PDB entry 7KIM | electron microscopy, 3.38 A resolution | chains F and P of the 11 polymer chains in the assembly

== Chain F ==
Protein: RNA polymerase sigma factor SigA
Source organism: Mycobacterium tuberculosis
UniProt: A0A0H3LGM9 (A0A0H3LGM9_MYCTE); residues 1-528 here correspond to UniProt positions 3-530 (UniProt number = residue number + 2)
Sequence (528 residues; numbered 1 to 528; the number before each row is that of its first residue):
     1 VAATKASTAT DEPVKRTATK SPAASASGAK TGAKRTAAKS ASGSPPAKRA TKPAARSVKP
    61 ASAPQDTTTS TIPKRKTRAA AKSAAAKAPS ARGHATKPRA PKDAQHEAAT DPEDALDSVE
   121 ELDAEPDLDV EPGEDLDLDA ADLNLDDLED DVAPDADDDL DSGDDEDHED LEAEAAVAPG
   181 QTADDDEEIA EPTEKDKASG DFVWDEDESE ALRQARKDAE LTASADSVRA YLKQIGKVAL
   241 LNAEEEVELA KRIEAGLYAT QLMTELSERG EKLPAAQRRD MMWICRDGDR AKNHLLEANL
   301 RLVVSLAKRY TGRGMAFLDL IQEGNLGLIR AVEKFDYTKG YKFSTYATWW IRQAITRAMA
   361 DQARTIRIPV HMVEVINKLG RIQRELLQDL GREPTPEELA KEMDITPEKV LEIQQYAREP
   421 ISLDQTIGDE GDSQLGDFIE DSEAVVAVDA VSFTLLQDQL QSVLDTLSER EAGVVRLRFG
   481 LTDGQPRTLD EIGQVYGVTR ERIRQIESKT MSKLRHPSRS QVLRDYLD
Not modelled in the structure: 1-205, 528

== Chain P ==
Molecule: 100-nt DNA strand
Sequence (100 nucleotides; numbered 64 to 163; the number before each row is that of its first residue):
    64 AATGCCATCT CCAGGCTGGC AGCAGAATGC GACCTGGAGG TTAACCGGTG GCAGCAGCTG
   124 ACCACAACCG ATTTTCTGAC CTGCGCGTTT GCCGGTACAG
Not modelled in the structure: 64-99, 145-163

== Chain F / chain P interface ==
Residue-residue contacts - 14 pairs, chain F then chain P:
  Tyr341(F) - DT104(P)  phosphate contact
  Thr345(F) - DT104(P)  hydrogen bond to the phosphate
  Arg352(F) - DT105(P)  salt bridge to the phosphate
  Arg352(F) - DA106(P)  salt bridge to the phosphate
  Arg381(F) - DA107(P)  salt bridge to the phosphate
  Thr488(F) - DC125(P)  phosphate contact
  Thr488(F) - DC126(P)  phosphate contact
  Leu489(F) - DC126(P)  hydrogen bond to the phosphate
  Arg500(F) - DC126(P)  base contact
  Arg500(F) - DA127(P)  base contact
  Glu501(F) - DC128(P)  hydrogen bond to the base
  Glu501(F) - DA129(P)  base contact
  Arg504(F) - DA127(P)  salt bridge to the phosphate
  Arg504(F) - DC128(P)  salt bridge to the phosphate
Interface residues without a listed pair, chain F (14 interface residues in all): Arg309, Tyr346, Thr348, Arg478, Asp490
Interface residues without a listed pair, chain P (10 interface residues in all): DG103

== In short ==
14 residues of chain F and 10 residues of chain P are in contact, with 3 hydrogen bonds and 5 salt bridges.
Polar contacts include Glu501(F)-DC128(P), Thr345(F)-DT104(P) and Leu489(F)-DC126(P).
Chain F is RNA polymerase sigma factor SigA (Mycobacterium tuberculosis) and chain P is a 100-nt DNA strand;
the structure, Mycobacterium tuberculosis WT RNAP transcription closed promoter complex with WhiB7
transcription factor, was determined by electron microscopy, deposited together with 7KIF and 7KIN.
